PDB entry 4HOT | X-ray diffraction, 2.50 A resolution | chains A and X

[Chain A]
Molecule: Interferon-induced protein with tetratricopeptide repeats 5
Organism: Homo sapiens
UniProtKB: Q13325 (IFIT5_HUMAN); numbering as in UniProt (aligned over 1-482)
Chain sequence (482 residues; each row starts with the number of its first residue):
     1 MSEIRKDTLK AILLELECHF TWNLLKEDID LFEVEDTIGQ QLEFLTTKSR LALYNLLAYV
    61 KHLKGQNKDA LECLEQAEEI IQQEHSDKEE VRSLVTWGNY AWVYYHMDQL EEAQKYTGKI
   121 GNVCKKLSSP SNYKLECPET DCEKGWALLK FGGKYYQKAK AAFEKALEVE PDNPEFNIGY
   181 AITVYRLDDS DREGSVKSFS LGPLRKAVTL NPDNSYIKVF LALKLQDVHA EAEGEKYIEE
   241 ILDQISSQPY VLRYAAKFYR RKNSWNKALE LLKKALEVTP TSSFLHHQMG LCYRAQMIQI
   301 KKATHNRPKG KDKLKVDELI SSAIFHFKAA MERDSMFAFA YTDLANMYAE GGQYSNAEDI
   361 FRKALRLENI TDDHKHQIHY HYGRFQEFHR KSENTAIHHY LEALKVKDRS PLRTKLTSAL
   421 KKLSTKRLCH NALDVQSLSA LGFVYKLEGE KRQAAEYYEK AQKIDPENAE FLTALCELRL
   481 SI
Disordered / not traced: 1-5, 482
UniProt features mapped onto this chain:
  - region: Tyr-254 to Arg-260 (Interaction with the 5'-triphosphate group of PPP-RNA)
  - site: Glu-33 (Interaction with PPP-RNA), Thr-37 (Interaction with PPP-RNA), Gln-41 (Interaction with PPP-RNA), Lys-150 (Interaction with PPP-RNA), Arg-186 (Interaction with PPP-RNA), Tyr-250 (Interaction with PPP-RNA), Gln-288 (Interaction with the 5'-triphosphate group of PPP-RNA)
  - mutagenesis: Glu-33 (E33A: No effect on RNA-binding but changes size profile of RNA bound. Reduces PPP-RNA-binding), Thr-37 (T37A/V: No effect on RNA-binding but changes size profile of RNA bound; T37V: Abolishes PPP-RNA-binding), Gln-41 (Q41E: No effect on RNA-binding but changes size profile of RNA bound. Abolishes PPP-RNA-binding), Lys-48 (K48A/E: Inhibits RNA-binding), Lys-150 (K150M: Abolishes PPP-RNA-binding; K150N/E: Inhibits RNA-binding; K150R: Reduces RNA-binding), Tyr-156 (Y156F/A: No effect on RNA-binding. Reduces PPP-RNA-binding), Tyr-185 to Arg-186 (Reduces binding to RNA and DNA), Arg-186 (R186H/A: Abolishes RNA-binding), Tyr-250 (Y250F: No effect on RNA-binding but changes size profile of RNA bound. Abolishes PPP-RNA-binding), Arg-253 to Tyr-254 (Reduces binding to RNA and DNA), Arg-253 (R253M: Abolishes RNA-binding), Tyr-254 (Y254F: Abolishes RNA-binding), 20 further mutagenesis entries in UniProt
Ion coordination: Mg2+: Glu-33 (shared with ATP_1(X) of chain X)
Reported in the primary citation:
  - binding site for the 4-nt RNA strand (chain X): Phe-339, Thr-371, His-374

[Chain X]
Molecule: 4-nt RNA strand
Sequence (4 nucleotides; row label = number of the first residue in the row):
     1 XAAA
Modified / non-standard residues: ATP (adenosine-5'-triphosphate) at position 1
Ion coordination: Mg2+: ATP_1 (shared with Glu-33(A) of chain A)

[How chain A and chain X interact]
Residue-residue contacts (30):
  Glu-33(A) with ATP_1(X)
  Thr-37(A) with ATP_1(X)
  Gln-41(A) with ATP_1(X)
  Lys-150(A) with ATP_1(X)
  Gly-153(A) with ATP_1(X)
  Tyr-156(A) with ATP_1(X)
  Tyr-185(A) with A2(X), phosphate contact
  Arg-186(A) with ATP_1(X)
  Asp-189(A) with A4(X), hydrogen bond to the base
  Arg-192(A) with A4(X), base contact
  Tyr-250(A) with ATP_1(X)
  Arg-253(A) with ATP_1(X)
  Tyr-254(A) with A2(X), hydrogen bond to the phosphate
  Lys-257(A) with A3(X), salt bridge to the phosphate
  Arg-260(A) with A3(X), salt bridge to the phosphate; A4(X), salt bridge to the phosphate
  Phe-284(A) with A2(X), sugar contact
  His-287(A) with A2(X), hydrogen bond to the sugar; A3(X), sugar contact
  Gln-288(A) with A2(X), hydrogen bond to the phosphate; A3(X), hydrogen bond to the phosphate
  Leu-291(A) with A3(X), sugar contact
  Phe-337(A) with A2(X), stacking on the base
  Phe-339(A) with A2(X), base contact; A3(X), stacking on the base
  Asp-373(A) with A3(X), hydrogen bond to the base
  His-374(A) with ATP_1(X); A2(X), base contact
  Gln-377(A) with A3(X), base contact
  Pro-411(A) with A4(X), base contact
Also at the interface, not in a pair above, chain A (34 interface residues in all): Leu-149, Gly-152, Ser-190, Tyr-216, Phe-220, Arg-294, Asp-334, Met-336, Thr-371

[Overview]
Chain A and chain X form an interface of 34 and 4 residues respectively; the contacts include 6 hydrogen
bonds, 3 salt bridges and 2 aromatic stacking contacts. Polar pairs include Asp-189(A)/A4(X), Asp-373(A)/A3(X)
and His-287(A)/A2(X). From the paper: a binding site for the 4-nt RNA strand (chain X) at Phe-339(A),
Thr-371(A) and His-374(A).
Here chain A is Interferon-induced protein with tetratricopeptide repeats 5 (Homo sapiens) and chain X is a
4-nt RNA strand. Entry 4HOT (Crystal Structure of Full-Length Human IFIT5 with 5`-triphosphate Oligoadenine)
was determined by X-ray diffraction together with 4HOU, 4HOQ, 4HOR and 4HOS from the same study.
